PDB entry 8UAR | X-ray diffraction, 2.99 A resolution | chains A and G of the 12 polymer chains in the assembly

Chain A (and G):
Molecule: Rhodococcus ruber ADH
Organism: Rhodococcus ruber
Notes: chain G of this document is another copy of the same molecule, construct and numbering; everything in this record applies to it too
Chain sequence (365 residues; numbered -19 to 345; the number before each row is that of its first residue; numbers below 1 keep their minus sign (Met-19 is residue -19)):
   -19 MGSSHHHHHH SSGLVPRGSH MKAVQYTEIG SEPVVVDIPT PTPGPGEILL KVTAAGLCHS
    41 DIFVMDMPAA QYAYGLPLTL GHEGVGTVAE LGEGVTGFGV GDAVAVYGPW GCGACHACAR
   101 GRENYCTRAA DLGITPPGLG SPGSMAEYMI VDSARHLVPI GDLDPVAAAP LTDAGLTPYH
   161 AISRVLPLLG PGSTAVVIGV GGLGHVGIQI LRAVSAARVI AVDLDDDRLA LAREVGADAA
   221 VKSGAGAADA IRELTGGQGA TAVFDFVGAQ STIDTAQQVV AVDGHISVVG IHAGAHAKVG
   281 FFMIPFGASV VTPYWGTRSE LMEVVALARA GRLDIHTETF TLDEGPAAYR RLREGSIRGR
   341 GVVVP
Disordered / not traced: -19 to -7 (chain G: -19 to -5)
Bound ions: Zn2+ site 1: Cys38, His62, Glu63, Asp153; Zn2+ site 2: Cys92, Cys95, Cys98, Cys106
Residues lining bound ligands: W46 (1-{[4-(hydroxymethyl)phenyl]methyl}-1,4-dihydropyridine-3-carboxamide): Cys38, Ser40, His62, Leu119, Asp153, Thr157, Leu183, Val269, Ile271, Pro293, Tyr294, Trp295

Chain A / chain G interface:
Contacting residue pairs (14):
  Arg-3(A) with Thr321(G), hydrogen bond (backbone-side chain); Asp323(G); Glu324(G)
  Gly-2(A) with Thr321(G)
  Ser-1(A) with Thr319(G); Glu324(G), hydrogen bond
  His0(A) with Glu318(G), salt bridge; Thr319(G); Phe320(G); Glu324(G), salt bridge; Arg331(G)
  Asp17(A) with Ala327(G); Arg330(G), salt bridge; Arg331(G), hydrogen bond (backbone-side chain)
Also at the interface, not in a pair above, chain A (8 interface residues in all): Lys2, Val16, Pro19
Also at the interface, not in a pair above, chain G (10 interface residues in all): Glu334

In short:
The interface between chain A and chain G involves 8 residues on one side and 10 on the other; the contacts
include 3 hydrogen bonds and 3 salt bridges. Polar contacts include His0(A)-Glu318(G), His0(A)-Glu324(G) and
Asp17(A)-Arg330(G). Bound to chain A: compound W46.
Both chains are Rhodococcus ruber ADH (Rhodococcus ruber). Entry 8UAR (Rhodococcus ruber Alcohol Dehydrogenase
NADH Biomimetic Complex - Compound 4b) was determined by X-ray diffraction (same publication as 8UAS and
8UAT).
